Entry 8BDG (X-ray diffraction, 2.35 A resolution); this record covers chains C and D of the 6 polymer chains in the assembly.

== Chain C ==
Molecule: Tubulin alpha-1B chain
From: Bos taurus
Reference sequence: P81947 (TBA1B_BOVIN); residues 1-451 here = UniProt positions 1-451
Chain sequence (451 residues; numbered 1 to 451; the number before each row is that of its first residue):
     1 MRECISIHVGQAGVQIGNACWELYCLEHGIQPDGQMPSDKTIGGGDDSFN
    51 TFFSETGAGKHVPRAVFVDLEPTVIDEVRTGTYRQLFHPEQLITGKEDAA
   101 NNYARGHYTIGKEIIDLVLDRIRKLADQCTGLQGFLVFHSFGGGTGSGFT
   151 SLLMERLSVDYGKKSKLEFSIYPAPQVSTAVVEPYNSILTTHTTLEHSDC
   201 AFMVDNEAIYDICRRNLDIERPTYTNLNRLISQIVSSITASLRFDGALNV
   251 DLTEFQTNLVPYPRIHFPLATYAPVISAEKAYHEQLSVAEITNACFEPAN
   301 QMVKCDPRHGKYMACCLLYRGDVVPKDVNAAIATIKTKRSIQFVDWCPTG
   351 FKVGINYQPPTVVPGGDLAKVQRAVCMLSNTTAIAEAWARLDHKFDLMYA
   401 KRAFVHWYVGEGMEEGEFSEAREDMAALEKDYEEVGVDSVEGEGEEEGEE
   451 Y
Unresolved in the structure: 441-451
Ligand contacts: GTP (guanosine-5'-triphosphate): G10, Q11, A12, Q15, I16, D69, D98, A99, A100, N101, S140, G142, G143, G144, T145, G146, I171, P173, V177, S178, T179, E183, N206, Y224, L227, N228, I231

== Chain D ==
Molecule: Tubulin beta-2B chain
From: Bos taurus
Reference sequence: Q6B856 (TBB2B_BOVIN); the author numbering skips numbers that UniProt does not, so the offset changes along the chain: 1-42 = UniProt 1-42; 45-360 = UniProt 43-358; 369-455 = UniProt 359-445
Chain sequence (445 residues; row label = number of the first residue in the row; note: 10 numbers in that range are skipped by the numbering (no residue carries them; nothing is unmodelled there)):
     1 MREIVHIQAGQCGNQIGAKFWEVISDEHGIDPTGSYHGDSDL
    45 QLERINVYYNEATGNKYVPRAILVDLEPGTMDSVRSGPFGQIFRPDNFVF
    95 GQSGAGNNWAKGHYTEGAELVDSVLDVVRKESESCDCLQGFQLTHSLGGG
   145 TGSGMGTLLISKIREEYPDRIMNTFSVMPSPKVSDTVVEPYNATLSVHQL
   195 VENTDETYCIDNEALYDICFRTLKLTTPTYGDLNHLVSATMSGVTTCLRF
   245 PGQLNADLRKLAVNMVPFPRLHFFMPGFAPLTSRGSQQYRALTVPELTQQ
   295 MFDSKNMMAACDPRHGRYLTVAAIFRGRMSMKEVDEQMLNVQNKNSSYFV
   345 EWIPNNVKTAVCDIPP
   369 RGLKMSATFIGNSTAIQELFKRISEQFTAMFRRKAFLHWYTGEGMDEMEF
   419 TEAESNMNDLVSEYQQYQDATADEQGEFEEEEGEDEA
Unresolved in the structure: 281-285, 442-455
Curated features (UniProtKB/Swiss-Prot):
  - motif: M1 to I4 (MREI motif)
  - binding site (GTP): Q11, E71, S140, G144, T145, G146, N206, N228
  - binding site (Mg(2+)): E71
  - modified residue: S40 (Phosphoserine), T57 (Phosphothreonine), K60 (N6-acetyllysine), S174 (Phosphoserine), T287 (Phosphothreonine), T292 (Phosphothreonine), R320 (Omega-N-methylarginine), E448 (5-glutamyl polyglutamate)
  - cross-link (Glycyl lysine isopeptide (Lys-Gly)): K60 (interchain with G-Cter in ubiquitin), K326 (interchain with G-Cter in ubiquitin)
Bound ions: Mg2+: Q11 (together with GDP)
Ligand contacts:
  - GDP (guanosine-5'-diphosphate): G10, Q11, C12, Q15, I16, D69, A99, N101, S140, G142, G143, G144, T145, G146, S147, V171, P173, V177, S178, E183, N206, L209, Y224, L227, N228
  - R3T ([(1S,2S,3R,4S,7R,9S,10S,12R,15S)-4-acetyloxy-15-[(2R,3S)-3-(2-bromanylethanoylamino)-2-oxidanyl-3-phenyl-propanoyl]oxy-10,14,16,16-tetramethyl-1,9,12-tris(oxidanyl)-11-oxidanylidene-6-oxatetracyclo[11.3.1.03,10.04,7]heptadec-13-en-2-yl] benzoate): V23, E27, C213, L217, L219, D226, H229, L230, S232, A233, S236, F272, P274, L275, T276, S277, R278, R320, P360, R369, G370, L371
Reported in the primary citation:
  - binding site for R3T: H229, G370

== Interface between chain C and chain D ==
Residue-residue contacts (58):
  Q11(C) with Q247(D), hydrogen bond
  K96(C) with R2(D); D130(D), salt bridge; C131(D)
  E97(C) with R2(D); C131(D); R164(D), salt bridge
  D98(C) with R2(D); D251(D); K254(D), salt bridge
  A100(C) with R253(D); K254(D); V257(D)
  N101(C) with K254(D)
  R105(C) with R253(D)
  P175(C) with N349(D)
  S178(C) with K352(D), hydrogen bond
  T179(C) with Q247(D); L248(D); N258(D), hydrogen bond (backbone-side chain)
  A180(C) with N258(D); K352(D)
  V181(C) with N258(D), hydrogen bond (backbone-side chain); I347(D), hydrophobic; P348(D)
  Y210(C) with D329(D)
  E220(C) with K326(D)
  R221(C) with M325(D); D329(D), salt bridge
  Y224(C) with Q247(D)
  K394(C) with P348(D); N349(D), hydrogen bond
  L397(C) with E345(D); W346(D); P348(D), hydrophobic; A440(D), hydrophobic
  M398(C) with W346(D), hydrogen bond (backbone-backbone); P348(D)
  K401(C) with F262(D); W346(D); T439(D), hydrogen bond (side chain-backbone); A440(D)
  R402(C) with F262(D)
  A403(C) with P261(D); F262(D), hydrophobic
  F404(C) with V257(D); N258(D); V260(D); P261(D), hydrogen bond (backbone-backbone); T314(D); I347(D), hydrophobic
  H406(C) with V260(D), hydrogen bond (side chain-backbone); P261(D); F262(D); P263(D)
  W407(C) with A256(D), hydrophobic; V257(D); V260(D), hydrogen bond (side chain-backbone)
Interface residues without a listed pair, chain C (28 interface residues in all): T73, V182, E411
Interface residues without a listed pair, chain D (31 interface residues in all): M1, N350, A438

== Overview ==
28 residues of chain C and 31 residues of chain D are in contact, with 10 hydrogen bonds and 4 salt bridges.
Polar pairs include K96(C)-D130(D), E97(C)-R164(D) and D98(C)-K254(D). Chain C binds GTP. Ligands of chain D:
GDP and compound R3T. From the paper: a binding site for R3T at H229(D) and G370(D).
Here chain C is Tubulin alpha-1B chain and chain D is Tubulin beta-2B chain, both from Bos taurus. Entry 8BDG
(Tubulin-taxane-2b complex) was determined by X-ray diffraction together with 8BDE and 8BDF from the same
study.
